Entry 9AYV (electron microscopy, 4.40 A resolution (low resolution: residue-level contacts below are approximate; hydrogen-bond / salt-bridge calls are withheld)); this record covers chains C and E of the 10 polymer chains in the assembly.

# Chain C
Protein: Surface protein gp120
From: Human immunodeficiency virus 1
Sequence (503 residues; numbered -4 to 499; 1 number in that range is skipped by the numbering (no residue carries it; nothing is unmodelled there); the number before each row is that of its first residue; numbers below 1 keep their minus sign (Met-4 is residue -4)):
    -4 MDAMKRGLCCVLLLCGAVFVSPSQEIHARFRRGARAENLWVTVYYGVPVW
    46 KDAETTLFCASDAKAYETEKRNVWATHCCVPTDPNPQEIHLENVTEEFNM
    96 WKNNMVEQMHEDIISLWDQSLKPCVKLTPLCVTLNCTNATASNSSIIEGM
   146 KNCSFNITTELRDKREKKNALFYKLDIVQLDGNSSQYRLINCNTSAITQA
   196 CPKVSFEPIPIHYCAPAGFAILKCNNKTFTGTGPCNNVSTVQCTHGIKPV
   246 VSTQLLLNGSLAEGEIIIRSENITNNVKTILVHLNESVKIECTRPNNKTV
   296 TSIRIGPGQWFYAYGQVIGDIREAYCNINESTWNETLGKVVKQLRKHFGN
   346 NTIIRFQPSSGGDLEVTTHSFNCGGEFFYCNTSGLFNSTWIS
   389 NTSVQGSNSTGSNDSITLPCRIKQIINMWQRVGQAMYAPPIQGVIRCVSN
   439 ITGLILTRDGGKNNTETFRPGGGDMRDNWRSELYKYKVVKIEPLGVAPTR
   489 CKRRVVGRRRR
Not modelled in the structure: -4 to 32, 60-64, 389-400, 494-499
Cystine bridges: Cys54-Cys73, Cys119-Cys196, Cys126-Cys187, Cys131-Cys148, Cys209-Cys238, Cys219-Cys230, Cys287-Cys321, Cys368-Cys435, Cys375-Cys408
Covalently attached groups: N-acetylglucosamine (NAG) linked to Asn88, Asn130, Asn133, Asn147, Asn151, Asn188, Asn221, Asn232, Asn253, Asn267, Asn280, Asn292, Asn324, Asn329, Asn345, Asn376, Asn382, Asn438, Asn451; glycan linked to Asn138

# Chain E
Protein: Rabbit V1/V3 Epitope pAb - Predicted Heavy Chain
From: Oryctolagus cuniculus
Sequence (109 residues; row label = number of the first residue in the row; X marks 109 residues of unknown identity (built as UNK)):
     1 XXXXXXXXXXXXXXXXXXXXXXXXXXXXXXXXXXXXXXXXXXXXXXXXXX
    51 XXXXXXXXXXXXXXXXXXXXXXXXXXXXXXXXXXXXXXXXXXXXXXXXXX
   101 XXXXXXXXX

# Interface between chain C and chain E
Chain C residues in contact with chain E, 7 residues: Asp315, Ile316, Arg317, Glu318, Tyr320, Asp402, Thr405

# In short
No residue of chain C is in contact with chain E.
Here chain C is Surface protein gp120 (Human immunodeficiency virus 1) and chain E is Rabbit V1/V3 Epitope pAb
- Predicted Heavy Chain (Oryctolagus cuniculus). Entry 9AYV (HIV CH505/BG505 SOSIP.v8.1 Env in Complex with
V1/V3 Epitope and Anti-Immune Complex pAbs from Rabbit 2474) was determined by electron microscopy together
with 9ATZ, 9AXD, 9AXI, 9AXK, 9AY6 and 9AYS from the same study.
